3NZB - chain X; structure by X-ray diffraction, 1.45 A resolution.

# Chain X
Protein: Dihydrofolate reductase
From: Pneumocystis carinii
Notes: EC 1.5.1.3
Reference sequence: P16184 (DYR_PNECA); residue numbers follow UniProt; this construct covers 1-206
Amino-acid sequence (206 residues; each row starts with the number of its first residue):
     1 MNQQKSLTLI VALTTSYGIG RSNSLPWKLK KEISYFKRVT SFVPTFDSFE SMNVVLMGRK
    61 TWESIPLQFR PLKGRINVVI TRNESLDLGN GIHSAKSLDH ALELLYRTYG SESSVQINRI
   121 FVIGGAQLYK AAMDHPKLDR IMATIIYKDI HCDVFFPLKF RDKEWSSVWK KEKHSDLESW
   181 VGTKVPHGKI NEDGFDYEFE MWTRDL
Ligand contacts:
  - D2N (ethyl 6-{3-[(2,4-diamino-5-methylpyrido[2,3-d]pyrimidin-6-yl)methyl]-4-methoxyphenoxy}hexanoate): Ile10, Val11, Ala12, Ser24, Leu25, Trp27, Glu32, Ile33, Phe36, Lys37, Thr61, Ile65, Pro66, Gln68, Phe69, Leu72, Lys73, Ile123, Tyr129, Thr144
  - NADPH (NDP; NADPH dihydro-nicotinamide-adenine-dinucleotide phosphate): Val11, Ala12, Ile19, Gly20, Arg21, Asn23, Ser24, Leu25, Trp27, Gly58, Arg59, Lys60, Thr61, Ser64, Ile80, Thr81, Arg82, Lys96, Ser97, Ile123, Gly124, Gly125, Ala126, Gln127, Leu128, Tyr129, Ala131, Val154
Swiss-Prot annotation at these positions:
  - binding site (NADP(+)): Ala12, Gly18 to Ser24, Arg59 to Thr61, Thr81 to Asn83, Gly124 to Ala131
  - binding site (substrate): Glu32 to Lys37, Arg75
What the authors report for this chain:
  - binding site for D2N: Trp27, Glu32, Tyr129, Thr144

# In short
Bound to chain X: compound D2N and NADPH. Curated annotation (UniProt) lists 22 NADP+-binding residues and 7
substrate-binding residues. The paper reports a binding site for D2N at Trp27, Glu32 and Tyr129 among others.
Chain X is Dihydrofolate reductase (Pneumocystis carinii); the structure, Structural Analysis of Pneumocystis
carinii and Human DHFR Complexes with NADPH and a Series of Potent ..., was determined by X-ray diffraction,
deposited together with 3NZ6, 3NZ9, 3NZA, 3NZC and 3NZD.
